Entry 8HEY (electron microscopy, 4.10 A resolution (low resolution: residue-level contacts below are approximate; hydrogen-bond / salt-bridge calls are withheld)); this record covers chains m and C of the 22 polymer chains in the assembly.

# Chain m
Molecule: Triplex capsid protein 1
From: Human betaherpesvirus 5
UniProt: Q6RXH2 (Q6RXH2_HCMV); residues 1-290 here = UniProt positions 1-290
Amino-acid sequence (290 residues; row label = number of the first residue in the row):
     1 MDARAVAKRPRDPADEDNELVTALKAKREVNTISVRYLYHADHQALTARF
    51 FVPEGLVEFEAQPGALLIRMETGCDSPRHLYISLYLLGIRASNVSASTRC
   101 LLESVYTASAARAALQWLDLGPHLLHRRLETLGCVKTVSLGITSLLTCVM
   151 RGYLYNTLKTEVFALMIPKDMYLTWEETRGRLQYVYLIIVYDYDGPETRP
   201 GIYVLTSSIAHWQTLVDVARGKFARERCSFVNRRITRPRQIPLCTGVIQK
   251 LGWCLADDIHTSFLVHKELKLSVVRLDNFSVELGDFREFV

# Chain C
Molecule: Major capsid protein
From: Human betaherpesvirus 5
UniProt: A0A1U8QPG3 (A0A1U8QPG3_HCMV); residue numbers follow UniProt; this construct covers 1-1370
Amino-acid sequence (1370 residues; row label = number of the first residue in the row):
     1 MENWSALELLPKVGIPTDFLTHVKTSAGEEMFEALRIYYGDDPERYNIHF
    51 EAIFGTFCNRLEWVYFLTSGLAAAAHAIKFHDLNKLTTGKMLFHVQVPRV
   101 ASGAGLPTSRQTTIMVTKYSEKSPITIPFELSAACLTYLRETFEGTILDK
   151 ILNVEAMHTVLRALKNTADAMERGLIHSFLQTLLRKAPPYFVVQTLVENA
   201 TLARQALNRIQRSNILQSFKAKMLATLFLLNRTRDRDYVLKFLTRLAEAA
   251 TDSILDNPTTYTTSSGAKISGVMVSTANVMQIIMSLLSSHITKETVSAPA
   301 TYGNFVLSPENAVTAISYHSILADFNSYKAHLTSGQPHLPNDSLSQAGAH
   351 SLTPLSMDVIRLGEKTVIMENLRRVYKNTDTKDPLERNVDLTFFFPVGLY
   401 LPEDRGYTTVESKVKLNDTVRNALPTTAYLLNRDRAVQKIDFVDALKTLC
   451 HPVLHEPAPCLQTFTERGPPSEPAMQRLLECRFQQEPMGGAARRIPHFYR
   501 VRREVPRTVNEMKQDFVVTDFYKVGNITLYTELHPFFDFTHCQENSETVA
   551 LCTPRIVIGNLPDGLAPGPFHELRTWEIMEHMRLRPPPDYEETLRLFKTT
   601 VTSPNYPELCYLVDVLVHGNVDAFLLIRTFVARCIVNMFHTRQLLVFAHS
   651 YALVTLIAEHLADGALPPQLLFHYRNLVAVLRLVTRISALPGLNNGQLAE
   701 EPLSAYVNALHDHRLWPPFVTHLPRNMEGVQVVADRQPLNPANIEARHHG
   751 VSDVPRLGAMDADEPLFVDDYRATDDEWTLQKVFYLCLMPAMTNNRACGL
   801 GLNLKTLLVDLFYRPAFLLMPAATAVSTSGTTSKESTSGVTPEDSIAAQR
   851 QAVGEMLTELVEDVATDAHTPLLQACRELFLAVQFVGEHVKVLEVRAPLD
   901 HAQRQGLPDFISRQHVLYNGCCVVTAPKTLIEYSLPVPFHRFYSNPTICA
   951 ALSDDIKRYVTEFPHYHRHDGGFPLPTAFAHEYHNWLRSPFSRYSATCPN
  1001 VLHSVMTLAAMLYKISPVSLVLQTKAHIHPGFALTAVRTDTFEVDMLLYS
  1051 GKSCTSVIINNPIVTKEERDISTTYHVTQNINTVDMGLGYTSNTCVAYVN
  1101 RVRTDMGVRVQDLFRVFPMNVYRHDEVDRWIRHAAGVERPQLLDTETISM
  1151 LTFGSMSERNAAATVHGQKAACELILTPVTMDVNYFKIPNNPRGRASCML
  1201 AVDPYDTEAATKAIYDHREADAQTFAATHNPWASQAGCLSDVLYNTRHRE
  1251 RLGYNSKFYSPCAQYFNTEEIIAANKTLFKTIDEYLLRAKDCIRGDTDTQ
  1301 YVCVEGTEQLIENPCRLTQEALPILSTTTLALMETKLKGGAGAFATSETH
  1351 FGNYVVGEIIPLQQSMLFNS
Unresolved in the structure: 15-29, 39-41, 464-486, 543-547, 824-844, 1368-1370
Cystine bridges: C1292-C1303

# How chain m and chain C interact
Residue-residue contacts - 34 pairs, chain m then chain C:
  E19(m) - L136(C)
  E19(m) - L139(C)
  E19(m) - K1066(C)
  E19(m) - Y1075(C)
  A23(m) - M157(C)
  A23(m) - V160(C)
  A26(m) - M157(C)
  K27(m) - H158(C)
  K27(m) - L161(C)
  T32(m) - N1061(C)
  T32(m) - P1062(C)
  I33(m) - T167(C)
  I33(m) - V1064(C)
  S34(m) - P1062(C)
  V35(m) - V1064(C)
  L38(m) - V1064(C)
  Y39(m) - I1063(C)
  Y39(m) - V1064(C)
  Y39(m) - T1065(C)
  Y39(m) - K1066(C)
  H40(m) - K1066(C)
  R49(m) - H1076(C)
  G73(m) - E1146(C)
  C74(m) - E1146(C)
  C74(m) - T1147(C)
  C74(m) - M1150(C)
  S76(m) - M1150(C)
  P77(m) - M1150(C)
  P77(m) - F1153(C)
  W117(m) - E1146(C)
  W117(m) - S1149(C)
  W117(m) - M1150(C)
  L120(m) - E1146(C)
  I142(m) - E1305(C)
Also at the interface, not in a pair above, chain m (29 interface residues in all): L20, T22, L24, E29, N31, Y37, A41, D75, A110, Q116
Also at the interface, not in a pair above, chain C (26 interface residues in all): L164, A168, E1067, V1077, T1145

# Overview
Chain m and chain C form an interface of 29 and 26 residues respectively.
Chain m is Triplex capsid protein 1 and chain C is Major capsid protein, both from Human betaherpesvirus 5;
the structure, One CVSC-binding penton vertex in HCMV B-capsid, was determined by electron microscopy,
deposited together with 8HEU and 8HEV.
